7S0F - chains B and A of the 4 polymer chains in the assembly; structure by electron microscopy, 2.96 A resolution.

Chain B:
Molecule: Guanine nucleotide-binding protein G(I)/G(S)/G(T) subunit beta-1
Organism: Bos taurus
UniProtKB: P62871 (GBB1_BOVIN); residue numbers follow UniProt; this construct covers 2-340
Chain sequence (339 residues; numbered 2 to 340; the number before each row is that of its first residue):
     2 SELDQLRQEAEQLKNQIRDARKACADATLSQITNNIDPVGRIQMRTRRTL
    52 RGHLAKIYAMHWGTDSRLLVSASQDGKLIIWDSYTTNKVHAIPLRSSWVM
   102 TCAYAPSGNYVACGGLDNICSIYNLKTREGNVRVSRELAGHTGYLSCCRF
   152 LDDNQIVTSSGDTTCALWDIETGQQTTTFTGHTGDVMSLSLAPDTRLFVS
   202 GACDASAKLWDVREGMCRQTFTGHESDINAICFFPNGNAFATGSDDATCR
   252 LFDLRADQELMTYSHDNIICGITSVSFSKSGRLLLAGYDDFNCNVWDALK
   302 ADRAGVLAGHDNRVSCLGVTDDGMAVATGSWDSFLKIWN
Disordered / not traced: 2
UniProt features mapped onto this chain:
  - modified residue: Ser2 (N-acetylserine), His266 (Phosphohistidine)

Chain A:
Molecule: Guanine nucleotide-binding protein G(i) subunit alpha-1,
Organism: Rattus norvegicus
UniProtKB: P10824 (GNAI1_RAT); residues 1-354 here = UniProt positions 1-354
Chain sequence (379 residues; row label = number of the first residue in the row; numbers below 1 keep their minus sign (Met-24 is residue -24)):
   -24 MGSSHHHHHHSSGLEVLFQGPHMASMGCTLSAEDKAAVERSKMIDRNLRE
    26 DGEKAAREVKLLLLGAGESGKSTIVKQMKIIHEAGYSEEECKQYKAVVYS
    76 NTIQSIIAIIRAMGRLKIDFGDAARADDARQLFVLAGAAEEGFMTAELAG
   126 VIKRLWKDSGVQACFNRSREYQLNDSAAYYLNDLDRIAQPNYIPTQQDVL
   176 RTRVKTTGIVETHFTFKDLHFKMFDVGAQRSERKKWIHCFEGVTAIIFCV
   226 ALSDYDLVLAEDEEMNRMHESMKLFDSICNNKWFTDTSIILFLNKKDLFE
   276 EKIKKSPLTICYPEYAGSNTYEEAAAYIQCQFEDLNKRKDTKEIYTHFTC
   326 ATDTKNVQFVFDAVTDVIIKNNLKDCGLF
Disordered / not traced: -24 to 5, 55-181
Construct notes: initiating methionine (-24); expression tag (-23 to 0); engineered mutation Ala203 (Gly in P10824)
UniProt features mapped onto this chain:
  - region: Lys35 to Thr48 (G1 motif), Asp173 to Thr181 (G2 motif), Phe196 to Gly202, Gln204, Arg205 (G3 motif), Ile265 to Asp272 (G4 motif), Thr324 to Thr329 (G5 motif)
  - binding site (GTP): Glu43 to Thr48, Asp150, Ser151, Leu175 to Arg178, Asp200 to Gly202, Gln204, Asn269 to Asp272, Ala326
  - binding site (Mg(2+)): Ser47, Thr181
  - lipidation: Gly2 (N-myristoyl glycine), Cys3 (S-palmitoyl cysteine)
  - mutagenesis: Gly2 (G2A: Abolishes myristoylation and palmitoylation), Cys3 (C3S: Abolishes palmitoylation), Glu43 (E43A: Mildly impairs receptor binding; mildly decreases basal and receptor-stimulated GDP exchange), Asn149 (N149I: Inhibits interaction with RGS14. Does not inhibit interaction with RIC8A), Phe189 (F189Y: Increases basal GDP exchange rate; no effect on receptor-stimulated GDP exchange), Phe191 (F191Y: No effect on basal GDP exchange rate; mildly decreases receptor-stimulated GDP exchange), Gln204 (Q204L: Expected to have lost GTPase activity; inhibits the forskolin-mediated increase of cellular cAMP levels. Does not inhibit interaction with RGS14 at centrosomes), Thr329 (T329A: Increases basal GDP exchange rate and inhibits the forskolin-mediated increase of cellular cAMP levels), Val332 (V332A: Increases basal GDP exchange rate), Phe336 (F336A/C: Increases basal GDP exchange rate; mildly decreases receptor-stimulated GDP exchange; F336Y: Strongly increases basal GDP exchange rate; mildly decreases receptor-stimulated GDP exchange), Lys345 (K345L: Mildly impairs receptor binding; mildly decreases basal and receptor-stimulated GDP exchange)
What the authors report for this chain:
  - conformationally variable residues (helix shift, order/disorder transition, side-chain flip): Lys46, Gln52, Asp341, Lys349 to Cys351
  - contacts within the chain: Lys46-Asp200 (salt bridge)
  - mutagenesis - R32K: unchanged catalytic activity with Beta1-Adrenergic Receptor
  - mutagenesis - G203A: increased binding to Guanine nucleotide-binding protein G(I)/G(S)/G(T) subunit beta-1 (chain B) (citing earlier work)

Chain B / chain A interface:
Residue-residue contacts (42):
  Gly53(B) with Leu23(A)
  Leu55(B) with Leu23(A); Gly27(A)
  Lys57(B) with Glu216(A), salt bridge
  Tyr59(B) with His213(A), hydrogen bond; Cys214(A), hydrogen bond
  Gln75(B) with Cys214(A)
  Lys78(B) with Leu23(A); Asp26(A), salt bridge
  Ile80(B) with Leu23(A), hydrophobic
  Asn88(B) with Ala12(A); Ser16(A)
  Lys89(B) with Ser16(A), hydrogen bond (backbone-side chain); Ile19(A); Asp20(A), salt bridge; Leu23(A)
  Val90(B) with Arg15(A), hydrogen bond (backbone-side chain)
  His91(B) with Arg15(A)
  Ala92(B) with Ile19(A), hydrophobic
  Trp99(B) with Ile184(A); Phe199(A), hydrophobic; Cys214(A); Phe215(A), hydrophobic
  Leu117(B) with Gly183(A); Ile184(A); Trp211(A), hydrophobic
  Asp118(B) with Thr182(A)
  Asn119(B) with Gly183(A)
  Thr143(B) with Gln204(A)
  Gly144(B) with Gln204(A)
  Tyr145(B) with Gln204(A), hydrogen bond (backbone-side chain); Ser206(A); Lys210(A); Trp211(A)
  Asp186(B) with Glu207(A)
  Met188(B) with Lys210(A)
  Cys204(B) with Lys210(A)
  Asp228(B) with Lys209(A), salt bridge; Lys210(A), salt bridge
  Asn230(B) with Lys210(A), hydrogen bond
  Arg314(B) with Trp258(A)
  Trp332(B) with Trp258(A), hydrophobic
Also at the interface, not in a pair above, chain B (30 interface residues in all): Ser97, Met101, Gly162, Asp246
Also at the interface, not in a pair above, chain A (24 interface residues in all): Val13

Summary:
30 residues of chain B face 24 of chain A across their interface, with 6 hydrogen bonds and 5 salt bridges.
Polar pairs include Lys57(B)-Glu216(A), Lys78(B)-Asp26(A) and Lys89(B)-Asp20(A). The paper reports that G203A
of chain A increases binding to Guanine nucleotide-binding protein G(I)/G(S)/G(T) subunit beta-1 (chain B);
conformational variability at Lys46(A), Gln52(A) and Asp341(A) among others.
Chain B is Guanine nucleotide-binding protein G(I)/G(S)/G(T) subunit beta-1 (Bos taurus) and chain A is
Guanine nucleotide-binding protein G(i) subunit alpha-1, (Rattus norvegicus); the structure, Isoproterenol
bound beta1 adrenergic receptor in complex with heterotrimeric Gi protein, was determined by electron
microscopy, deposited together with 7S0G.
